Entry 5K6R (X-ray diffraction, 2.73 A resolution); this record covers chain A.

== Chain A ==
Molecule: Acetolactate synthase, chloroplastic
Organism: Arabidopsis thaliana
Notes: EC 2.2.1.6
Reference sequence: P17597 (ILVB_ARATH); numbering as in UniProt (aligned over 86-667)
Amino-acid sequence (590 residues; row label = number of the first residue in the row):
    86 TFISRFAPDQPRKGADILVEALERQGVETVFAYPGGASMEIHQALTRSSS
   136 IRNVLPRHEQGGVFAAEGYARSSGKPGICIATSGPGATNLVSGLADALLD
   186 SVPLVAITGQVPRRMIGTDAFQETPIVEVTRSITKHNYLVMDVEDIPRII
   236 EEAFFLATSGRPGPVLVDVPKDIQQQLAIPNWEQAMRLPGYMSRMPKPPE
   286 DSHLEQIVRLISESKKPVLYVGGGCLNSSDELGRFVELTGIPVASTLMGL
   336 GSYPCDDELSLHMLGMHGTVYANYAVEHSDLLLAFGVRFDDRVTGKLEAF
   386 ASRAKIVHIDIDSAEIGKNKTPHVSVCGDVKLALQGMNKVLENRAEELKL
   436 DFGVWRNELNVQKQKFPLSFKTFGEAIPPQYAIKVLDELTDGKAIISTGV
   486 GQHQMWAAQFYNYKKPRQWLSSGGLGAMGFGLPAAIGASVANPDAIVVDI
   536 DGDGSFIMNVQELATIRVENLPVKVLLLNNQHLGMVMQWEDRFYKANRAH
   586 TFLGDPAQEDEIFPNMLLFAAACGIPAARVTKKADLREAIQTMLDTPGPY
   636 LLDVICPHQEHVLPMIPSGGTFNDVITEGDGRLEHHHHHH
Not modelled in the structure: 668-675
Modified residues: Cys-340 (3-sulfinoalanine; CSD)
Construct notes: expression tag (668-675)
Ion coordination: Mg2+: Asp-538, Asn-565, His-567 (together with thiamin thiazolone diphosphate); K+: Met-543, Gln-546
Residues lining bound ligands:
  - 6R5 (methyl 4-[(3-methoxy-4-methyl-5-oxidanylidene-1,2,4-triazol-1-yl)carbonylsulfamoyl]-5-methyl-thiophene-3-carboxylate): Gly-121, Ala-122, Met-124, Val-196, Pro-197, Arg-199, Met-200, Ala-205, Phe-206, Gln-207, Lys-256, Met-351, Asp-376, Arg-377, Met-570, Trp-574, Ser-653
  - FAD (flavin-adenine dinucleotide): Leu-184, Asp-185, Ser-186, Phe-206, Arg-246, Tyr-305, Gly-307, Gly-308, Gly-309, Thr-331, Leu-332, Met-333, Met-348, Leu-349, Gly-350, Met-351, His-352, Gly-353, Gly-371, Val-372, Arg-373, Phe-374, Asp-375, Arg-377, Val-378, Ile-394, Asp-395, Ile-396, Asp-397, Glu-400, Gly-413, Asp-414, Val-415, Val-485, Gln-489, Met-490, Ser-507, Gly-508, Gly-509, Gly-511
  - N-cyclohexyltaurine (NHE; 2-[N-cyclohexylamino]ethane sulfonic acid): Lys-220, His-221, Leu-241, Arg-272, Leu-273, Pro-274, Gly-275, Tyr-276, Arg-279
  - thiamin thiazolone diphosphate (TZD; 2-{3-[(4-amino-2-methylpyrimidin-5-yl)methyl]-4-methyl-2-oxo-2,3-dihydro-1,3-thiazol-5-yl}ethyl trihydrogen diphosphate): Tyr-118, Pro-119, Gly-120, Glu-144, Thr-167, Pro-170, Gly-171, Asn-174, Gln-207, Val-485, Gly-486, Gln-487, His-488, Gly-511, Ala-512, Met-513, Gly-537, Asp-538, Gly-539, Ser-540, Met-543, Asn-565, His-567, Leu-568, Gly-569, Met-570, Val-571
Swiss-Prot annotation at these positions:
  - binding site (thiamine diphosphate): Glu-144, Gln-207, Gln-487, His-488, Gly-511 to Met-513, Asp-538 to Ser-540, Asn-565 to Met-570
  - binding site (FAD): Ser-186, Arg-246, Gly-308, Thr-331, Leu-332, Leu-349 to His-352, Gly-371 to Asp-375, Asp-395, Ile-396, Asp-414, Val-415, Gly-508, Gly-509
  - binding site ((R)-imazaquin): Lys-220, Arg-246
  - binding site (chlorimuron-ethyl): Lys-256, Asp-376, Arg-377, Trp-574, Ser-653
  - binding site (Mg(2+)): Asp-538, Asn-565, His-567
  - modified residue: Cys-340 (Cysteine sulfinic acid (-SO2H))

== Summary ==
Chain A binds flavin-adenine dinucleotide, compound 6R5, N-cyclohexyltaurine and thiamin thiazolone
diphosphate. Asp-538, Asn-565 and His-567 coordinate Mg2+. Met-543 and Gln-546 form the K+ site. Curated
annotation (UniProt) lists 16 thiamine diphosphate-binding residues, 20 FAD-binding residues,
(R)-imazaquin-binding residues Lys-220 and Arg-246 and 5 chlorimuron-ethyl-binding residues.
Chain A is Acetolactate synthase, chloroplastic (Arabidopsis thaliana); the structure, Crystal structure of
Arabidopsis thaliana acetohydroxyacid synthase in complex with a sulfonylamino-carbonyl-triazolinone
herbicide, thiencarbazone-methyl, was determined by X-ray diffraction together with 5K2O, 5K3S and 5K6T from
the same study.
